Entry 4BHH (X-ray diffraction, 3.40 A resolution); this record covers chains D and R of the 5 polymer chains in the assembly.

Chain D:
Name: Nucleoprotein
Source organism: La crosse virus
UniProt: P04873 (NCAP_BUNLC); residue numbers follow UniProt; this construct covers 1-235
Sequence (236 residues; numbered 0 to 235; the number before each row is that of its first residue; numbering starts at 0):
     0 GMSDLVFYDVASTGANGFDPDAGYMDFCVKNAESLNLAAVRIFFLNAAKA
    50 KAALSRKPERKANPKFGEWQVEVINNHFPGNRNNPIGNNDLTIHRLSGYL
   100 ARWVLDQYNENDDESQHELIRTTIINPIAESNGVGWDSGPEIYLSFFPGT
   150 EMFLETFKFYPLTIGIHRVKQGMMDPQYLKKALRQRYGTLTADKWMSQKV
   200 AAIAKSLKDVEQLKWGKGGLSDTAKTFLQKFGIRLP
Not modelled in the structure: 0-3, 9-15, 234-235
Sequence notes: expression tag (0)
UniProt features mapped onto this chain:
  - binding site (RNA): Phe-17, Asp-18, Ala-47, Lys-50, Asn-75, His-76, Arg-81, Arg-94, Ile-124, Pro-126, Glu-129, Arg-167, Tyr-177, Lys-179, Lys-180, Arg-183, Gln-184, Arg-185
What the authors report for this chain:
  - binding site for Poly-uridine 45-mer (chain R): Thr-12, Phe-17, Asp-18, Ala-47, Lys-50, His-76, Thr-91, Arg-94, Ile-124, Pro-126, Ile-127, Arg-167, Tyr-177, Lys-180, Arg-183, Gln-184, Arg-185
  - conformationally variable residues (order/disorder transition): Val-9 to Asn-15

Chain R:
Molecule: Poly-uridine 45-mer
Sequence (45 nucleotides; numbered 1 to 45; the number before each row is that of its first residue):
     1 UUUUUUUUUUUUUUUUUUUUUUUUUUUUUUUUUUUUUUUUUUUUU
Not modelled in the structure: 45

How chain D and chain R interact:
Residue-residue contacts (43; chain D residue first):
  Gly-16(D) / U3(R)  base contact
  Phe-17(D) / U3(R)  hydrogen bond to the sugar
  Phe-17(D) / U4(R)  sugar contact
  Asp-18(D) / U3(R)  hydrogen bond to the base
  Pro-19(D) / U3(R)  base contact
  Phe-43(D) / U10(R)  base contact
  Leu-44(D) / U11(R)  base contact
  Ala-47(D) / U10(R)  sugar contact
  Lys-50(D) / U10(R)  hydrogen bond to the base
  Asn-75(D) / U5(R)  hydrogen bond to the sugar
  Asn-75(D) / U6(R)  sugar contact
  His-76(D) / U6(R)  phosphate contact
  His-76(D) / U7(R)  phosphate contact
  Arg-81(D) / U5(R)  hydrogen bond to the sugar
  Arg-81(D) / U6(R)  sugar contact
  Thr-91(D) / U6(R)  phosphate contact
  His-93(D) / U6(R)  phosphate contact
  Arg-94(D) / U4(R)  hydrogen bond to the phosphate
  Arg-94(D) / U5(R)  salt bridge to the phosphate
  Ile-124(D) / U11(R)  base contact
  Pro-126(D) / U10(R)  sugar contact
  Pro-126(D) / U11(R)  sugar contact
  Ile-127(D) / U10(R)  sugar contact
  Glu-129(D) / U11(R)  sugar contact
  Ser-130(D) / U10(R)  sugar contact
  Ser-130(D) / U11(R)  sugar contact
  Pro-147(D) / U9(R)  base contact
  Arg-167(D) / U9(R)  hydrogen bond to the base
  Met-173(D) / U8(R)  base contact
  Tyr-177(D) / U7(R)  base contact
  Tyr-177(D) / U8(R)  stacking on the base
  Lys-180(D) / U6(R)  base contact
  Lys-180(D) / U7(R)  hydrogen bond to the base
  Arg-183(D) / U2(R)  salt bridge to the phosphate
  Arg-183(D) / U3(R)  sugar contact
  Arg-183(D) / U4(R)  salt bridge to the phosphate
  Gln-184(D) / U3(R)  hydrogen bond to the sugar
  Gln-184(D) / U4(R)  hydrogen bond to the phosphate
  Arg-185(D) / U3(R)  hydrogen bond to the base
  Gly-217(D) / U11(R)  hydrogen bond to the sugar
  Gly-218(D) / U11(R)  phosphate contact
  Gly-218(D) / U12(R)  phosphate contact
  Leu-219(D) / U12(R)  phosphate contact
Also at the interface, not in a pair above, chain D (32 interface residues in all): Ile-85, Lys-179
Also at the interface, not in a pair above, chain R (13 interface residues in all): U1, U44

In short:
32 residues of chain D face 13 of chain R across their interface; the contacts include 12 hydrogen bonds, 3
salt bridges and 1 aromatic stacking contact. Polar pairs include Asp-18(D)/U3(R), Lys-50(D)/U10(R) and
Arg-167(D)/U9(R). The paper reports a binding site for Poly-uridine 45-mer (chain R) at Thr-12(D), Phe-17(D)
and Asp-18(D) among others; conformational variability at Val-9(D).
Chain D is Nucleoprotein (La crosse virus) and chain R is Poly-uridine 45-mer; the structure, Crystal
structure of tetramer of La Crosse virus nucleoprotein in complex with ssRNA, was determined by X-ray
diffraction (same publication as 4BGP).
